Entry 8UW1 (electron microscopy, 2.88 A resolution); this record covers chains A and J of the 11 polymer chains in the assembly.

Chain A:
Molecule: Histone H3.2
Organism: Xenopus laevis
UniProtKB: P84233 (H32_XENLA); residues 0-135 here correspond to UniProt positions 1-136 (UniProt number = residue number + 1)
Amino-acid sequence (136 residues; each row starts with the number of its first residue; numbering starts at 0):
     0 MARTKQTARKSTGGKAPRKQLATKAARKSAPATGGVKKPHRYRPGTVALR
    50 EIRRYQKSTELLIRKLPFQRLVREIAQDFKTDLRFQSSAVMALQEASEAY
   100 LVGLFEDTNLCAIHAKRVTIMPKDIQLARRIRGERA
Unresolved in the structure: 0-39
UniProt features mapped onto this chain:
  - modified residue: Arg-2 (Asymmetric dimethylarginine), Thr-3 (Phosphothreonine), Lys-4 (Allysine), Gln-5 (5-glutamyl dopamine), Thr-6 (Phosphothreonine), Arg-8 (Citrulline), Lys-9 (N6,N6,N6-trimethyllysine), Ser-10 (ADP-ribosylserine), Thr-11 (Phosphothreonine), Lys-14 (N6-(2-hydroxyisobutyryl)lysine), Arg-17 (Asymmetric dimethylarginine), Lys-18 (N6-(2-hydroxyisobutyryl)lysine), Lys-23 (N6-(2-hydroxyisobutyryl)lysine), Arg-26 (Citrulline), Lys-27 (N6,N6,N6-trimethyllysine), Ser-28 (ADP-ribosylserine), Lys-36 (N6,N6,N6-trimethyllysine), Lys-37 (N6-methyllysine), Tyr-41 (Phosphotyrosine), Lys-56 (N6,N6,N6-trimethyllysine) and 8 more in UniProt
  - lipidation: Cys-110 (S-palmitoyl cysteine)

Chain J:
Molecule: 146-nt DNA strand
Organism: Escherichia coli 'BL21-Gold(DE3)pLysS AG'
Sequence (146 nucleotides; each row starts with the number of its first residue):
     1 ATCGGATGTATATATCTGACACGTGCCTGGAGACTAGGGAGTAATCCCCT
    51 TGGCGGTTAAAACGCGGGGGAGAATCCGTACGTGCGTTTAAGCGGTGCTA
   101 GAGCTGTCTACGACCAATTGAGCGGCCTCGGCACCGGGATTCTCGA

Interface between chain A and chain J:
Contacting residue pairs - 15 pairs, chain A then chain J:
  Tyr-41(A) / DT143(J)  phosphate contact
  Tyr-41(A) / DC144(J)  phosphate contact
  Arg-42(A) / DG69(J)  salt bridge to the phosphate
  Arg-42(A) / DC144(J)  hydrogen bond to the phosphate
  Thr-45(A) / DC144(J)  phosphate contact
  Arg-72(A) / DT51(J)  salt bridge to the phosphate
  Arg-83(A) / DT51(J)  phosphate contact
  Phe-84(A) / DT50(J)  phosphate contact
  Phe-84(A) / DT51(J)  hydrogen bond to the phosphate
  Gln-85(A) / DT50(J)  phosphate contact
  Ser-86(A) / DT50(J)  phosphate contact
  Arg-116(A) / DA71(J)  phosphate contact
  Arg-116(A) / DG72(J)  phosphate contact
  Val-117(A) / DA71(J)  hydrogen bond to the phosphate
  Thr-118(A) / DA71(J)  hydrogen bond to the phosphate
Interface residues without a listed pair, chain A (16 interface residues in all): Arg-40, Pro-43, Arg-63, Leu-82, Met-120
Interface residues without a listed pair, chain J (12 interface residues in all): DA60, DA61, DG66, DG70, DG145

Summary:
16 residues of chain A and 12 residues of chain J are in contact, with 4 hydrogen bonds and 2 salt bridges.
Polar contacts include Arg-42(A)/DC144(J), Phe-84(A)/DT51(J) and Val-117(A)/DA71(J).
Chain A is Histone H3.2 (Xenopus laevis) and chain J is a 146-nt DNA strand (Escherichia coli
'BL21-Gold(DE3)pLysS AG'); the structure, Cryo-EM structure of DNMT3A1 UDR in complex with
H2AK119Ub-nucleosome, was determined by electron microscopy.
